PDB entry 5W5S | X-ray diffraction, 2.28 A resolution | chains A and B of the 3 polymer chains in the assembly

[Chain A]
Name: Hemagglutinin
From: Influenza A virus (strain A/Puerto Rico/8/1934 H1N1)
Reference sequence: P03452 (HEMA_I34A1); the construct lacks a stretch of the UniProt sequence, so the offset changes along the chain: 11-54 = UniProt 18-61; 55-83 = UniProt 63-91; 84-95 = UniProt 93-104; 96-125 = UniProt 106-135; 2 more segments
Sequence (326 residues; numbered 11 to 329 plus 7 insertion-coded residues; the number before each row is that of its first residue; a row labelled like 125A-125C holds insertion residues (125A, then the next letters in order)):
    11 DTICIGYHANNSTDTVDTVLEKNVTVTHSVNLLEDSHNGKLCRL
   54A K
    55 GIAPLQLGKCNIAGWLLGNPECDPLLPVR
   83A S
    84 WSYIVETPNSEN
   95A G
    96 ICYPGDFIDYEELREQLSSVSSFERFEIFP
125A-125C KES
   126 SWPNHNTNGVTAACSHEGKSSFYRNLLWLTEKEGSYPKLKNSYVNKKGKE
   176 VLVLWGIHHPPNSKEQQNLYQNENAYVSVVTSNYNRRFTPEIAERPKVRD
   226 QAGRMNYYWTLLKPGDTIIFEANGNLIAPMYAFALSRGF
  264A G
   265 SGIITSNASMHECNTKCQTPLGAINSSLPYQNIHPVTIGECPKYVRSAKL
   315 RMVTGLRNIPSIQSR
Unresolved in the structure: 326-329
UniProt features mapped onto this chain:
  - site: Arg329 (Cleavage)
  - glycosylation (N-linked (GlcNAc...) asparagine): Asn20, Asn21, Asn33, Asn271, Asn289
Disulfide bonds: Cys52-Cys277, Cys64-Cys76, Cys97-Cys139, Cys281-Cys305
Covalently attached groups: N-acetylglucosamine (NAG) linked to Asn21, Asn33, Asn271, Asn289

[Chain B]
Name: Hemagglutinin
From: Influenza A virus (strain A/Puerto Rico/8/1934 H1N1)
Reference sequence: P03452 (HEMA_I34A1); residues 1-176 here correspond to UniProt positions 344-519 (UniProt number = residue number + 343)
Sequence (176 residues; each row starts with the number of its first residue):
     1 GLFGAIAGFIEGGWTGMIDGWYGYHHQNEQGSGYAADQKSTQNAINGITN
    51 KVNTVIEKMNIQFTAVGKEFNKLEKRMENLNKKVDDGFLDIWTYNAELLV
   101 LLENERTLDFHDSNVKNLYEKVKSQLKNNAKEIGNGCFEFYHKCDNECME
   151 SVRNGTYDYPKYSEESKLNREKVDGV
Unresolved in the structure: 172-176
UniProt features mapped onto this chain:
  - glycosylation: Asn154 (N-linked (GlcNAc...) asparagine)
Disulfide bonds: Cys144-Cys148
Covalently attached groups: N-acetylglucosamine (NAG) linked to Asn154

[Chain A / chain B interface]
Inter-chain disulfides: Cys14(A)-Cys137(B)
Pairs across the interface - 118 pairs, chain A then chain B:
  Asp11(A) - Gln27(B)
  Asp11(A) - Asn28(B)
  Asp11(A) - Glu29(B)
  Asp11(A) - Glu139(B)
  Asp11(A) - Phe140(B)  hydrogen bond (backbone-backbone)
  Asp11(A) - Lys143(B)  salt bridge
  Asp11(A) - Cys144(B)  hydrogen bond (side chain-backbone)
  Thr12(A) - His26(B)
  Thr12(A) - Gln27(B)  hydrogen bond (backbone-backbone)
  Thr12(A) - Phe138(B)
  Thr12(A) - Met149(B)
  Ile13(A) - His25(B)
  Ile13(A) - Cys137(B)
  Ile13(A) - Phe138(B)  hydrogen bond (backbone-backbone)
  Ile13(A) - Phe140(B)  hydrophobic
  Cys14(A) - Trp14(B)
  Cys14(A) - Gly23(B)
  Cys14(A) - Tyr24(B)
  Cys14(A) - His25(B)  hydrogen bond (backbone-backbone)
  Cys14(A) - Gly136(B)
  Cys14(A) - Cys137(B)  disulfide
  Ile15(A) - Ile10(B)
  Ile15(A) - Trp14(B)
  Ile15(A) - Gly23(B)
  Ile15(A) - Val122(B)  hydrophobic
  Ile15(A) - Gly136(B)  hydrogen bond (backbone-backbone)
  Ile15(A) - Phe138(B)  hydrophobic
  Gly16(A) - Trp14(B)
  Gly16(A) - Tyr22(B)
  Gly16(A) - Gly23(B)  hydrogen bond (backbone-backbone)
  Tyr17(A) - Ile6(B)
  Tyr17(A) - Ala7(B)  hydrogen bond (side chain-backbone)
  Tyr17(A) - Ile10(B)  hydrogen bond (side chain-backbone)
  Tyr17(A) - Glu11(B)  hydrogen bond (side chain-backbone)
  Tyr17(A) - Gly12(B)  hydrogen bond (side chain-backbone)
  Tyr17(A) - Gly13(B)
  Tyr17(A) - Trp14(B)  hydrogen bond (backbone-backbone)
  Tyr17(A) - Met17(B)
  Tyr17(A) - Trp21(B)
  Tyr17(A) - Val115(B)  hydrophobic
  His18(A) - Met17(B)  hydrogen bond (side chain-backbone)
  His18(A) - Gly20(B)  hydrogen bond (side chain-backbone)
  His18(A) - Trp21(B)  hydrogen bond (backbone-backbone)
  Ala19(A) - Gly13(B)
  Ala19(A) - Trp14(B)  hydrogen bond (backbone-backbone)
  Ala19(A) - Thr15(B)
  Val26(A) - Asn104(B)
  Asp27(A) - Leu101(B)
  Asp27(A) - Asn104(B)  hydrogen bond (backbone-side chain)
  Thr28(A) - Leu101(B)
  Thr28(A) - Asn104(B)
  Thr28(A) - Glu105(B)  hydrogen bond
  Val29(A) - Glu105(B)  hydrogen bond (backbone-side chain)
  Leu30(A) - Glu105(B)  hydrogen bond (backbone-side chain)
  Thr37(A) - Trp21(B)
  His38(A) - Trp21(B)  hydrogen bond
  Leu42(A) - Val55(B)  hydrophobic
  Glu106(A) - Glu69(B)
  Glu106(A) - Phe70(B)
  Glu106(A) - Asn71(B)
  Arg109(A) - Glu69(B)  salt bridge
  Glu110(A) - Lys68(B)
  Gly264A(A) - Thr64(B)  hydrogen bond (backbone-side chain)
  Ser265(A) - Thr64(B)
  Ile267(A) - Val66(B)
  Tyr294(A) - Met59(B)
  Tyr294(A) - Ala96(B)
  Pro299(A) - Ala65(B)
  Val300(A) - Ala65(B)
  Val300(A) - Val66(B)  hydrophobic
  Thr301(A) - Phe63(B)
  Thr301(A) - Thr64(B)
  Thr301(A) - Ala65(B)  hydrogen bond (backbone-backbone)
  Ile302(A) - Thr64(B)
  Ile302(A) - Val66(B)  hydrophobic
  Gly303(A) - Gln62(B)
  Gly303(A) - Phe63(B)
  Gly303(A) - Thr64(B)  hydrogen bond (backbone-side chain)
  Glu304(A) - Ile61(B)
  Glu304(A) - Gln62(B)
  Cys305(A) - Gln62(B)  hydrogen bond (backbone-backbone)
  Pro306(A) - Gln62(B)
  Lys307(A) - Met59(B)
  Lys307(A) - Gln62(B)  hydrogen bond
  Lys307(A) - Trp92(B)
  Tyr308(A) - Leu89(B)
  Val309(A) - Leu89(B)  hydrophobic
  Val309(A) - Thr93(B)
  Arg310(A) - Asp86(B)
  Arg310(A) - Leu89(B)
  Arg310(A) - Asp90(B)  salt bridge
  Arg310(A) - Thr93(B)  hydrogen bond (backbone-side chain)
  Ser311(A) - Thr93(B)
  Ser311(A) - Glu97(B)  hydrogen bond
  Leu314(A) - Ala96(B)  hydrophobic
  Leu314(A) - Glu97(B)
  Arg315(A) - Val100(B)
  Arg315(A) - Asn104(B)  hydrogen bond (backbone-side chain)
  Met316(A) - Val55(B)  hydrophobic
  Met316(A) - Val100(B)  hydrophobic
  Met316(A) - Asn104(B)
  Val317(A) - Asn104(B)  hydrogen bond (backbone-side chain)
  Val317(A) - Thr107(B)
  Thr318(A) - Trp21(B)
  Thr318(A) - Ile48(B)
  Thr318(A) - Val52(B)
  Thr318(A) - His111(B)  hydrogen bond (backbone-side chain)
  Gly319(A) - Trp21(B)
  Gly319(A) - His111(B)  hydrogen bond (backbone-side chain)
  Leu320(A) - Ile6(B)  hydrophobic
  Leu320(A) - Trp21(B)
  Leu320(A) - His111(B)
  Arg321(A) - Leu108(B)
  Ile323(A) - Ala7(B)  hydrophobic
  Ile323(A) - Glu11(B)
  Ile323(A) - Gly12(B)
  Ile323(A) - Gly13(B)  hydrogen bond (backbone-backbone)
  Pro324(A) - Thr15(B)
Other interface residues (no listed pair), chain A (54 interface residues in all): Val34, Val36, Val40, Tyr105, Gly266, Ile268, Pro293
Other interface residues (no listed pair), chain B (65 interface residues in all): Ile18, Ile56, Leu118, Tyr119, Leu126, His142, Val152, Arg153

[Summary]
Chain A and chain B form an interface of 54 and 65 residues respectively; the contacts include 1 disulfide
bond, 33 hydrogen bonds and 3 salt bridges. Among the polar pairs are Asp11(A)-Lys143(B), Arg109(A)-Glu69(B)
and Arg310(A)-Asp90(B). Covalently linked N-acetylglucosamine: at Asn21(A), Asn33(A), Asn271(A) and Asn289(A).
Chain A is Hemagglutinin and chain B is Hemagglutinin, both from Influenza A virus (strain A/Puerto
Rico/8/1934 H1N1); the structure, Crystal structure of the A/Puerto Rico/8/1934 (H1N1) influenza virus
hemagglutinin in complex with cyclic peptide CP141019 ..., was determined by X-ray diffraction, deposited
together with 5W5U, 5W6I, 5W6R, 5W6T and 5W6U.
